PDB entry 8FEG | electron microscopy, 2.54 A resolution | chains B and A of the 6 polymer chains in the assembly

Chain B:
Protein: Kappa-type opioid receptor
Organism: Homo sapiens
UniProt: P41145 (OPRK_HUMAN); numbering as in UniProt (aligned over 54-358)
Chain sequence (308 residues; each row starts with the number of its first residue):
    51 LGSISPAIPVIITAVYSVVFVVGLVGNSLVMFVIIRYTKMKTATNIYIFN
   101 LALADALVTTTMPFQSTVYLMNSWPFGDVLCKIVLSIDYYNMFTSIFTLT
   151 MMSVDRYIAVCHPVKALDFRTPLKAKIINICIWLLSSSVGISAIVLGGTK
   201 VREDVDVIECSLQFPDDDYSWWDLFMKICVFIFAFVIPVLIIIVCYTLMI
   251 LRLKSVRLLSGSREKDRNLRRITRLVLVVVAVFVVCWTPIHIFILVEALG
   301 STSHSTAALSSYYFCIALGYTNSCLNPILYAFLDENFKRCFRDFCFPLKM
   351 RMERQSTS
Disordered / not traced: 51-55, 203-205, 217-219, 340-358
Construct notes: expression tag (51-53); conflict Leu135 (Ile in P41145), Cys324 (Ser in P41145)
UniProt features mapped onto this chain:
  - lipidation: Cys345 (S-palmitoyl cysteine)
Disulfides: Cys131-Cys210
From the paper describing this entry:
  - binding site for Ace-tyr-ala-dty-thr-thr-cys-thr-dpn-XT9 (chain A): Asp138
  - mutagenesis - D138N (8-fold): decreased signaling with Ace-tyr-ala-dty-thr-thr-cys-thr-dpn-XT9 (chain A)
  - mutagenesis - D138N (1,000-fold): decreased signaling in response to U50,488
  - mutagenesis - D138A, D138N: decreased binding to Ace-tyr-ala-dty-thr-thr-cys-thr-dpn-XT9 (chain A)
  - binding site for Ace-tyr-ala-dty-thr-thr-cys-thr-dpn-XT9 (chain A): Gln115, Leu135, Tyr139, Met142, Glu209, Cys210, Val230, Trp287, Ile290, Phe293, Ile294, Glu297, Ser303, His304, Ala308, Leu309, Tyr312, Ile316, Gly319, Tyr320 (from molecular simulation)
  - mutagenesis - K227A, Y312A (4-fold): decreased signaling
  - mutagenesis - E209A, E297A, L309A: increased signaling with Ace-tyr-ala-dty-thr-thr-cys-thr-dpn-XT9 (chain A)
  - mutagenesis - Y312A: abolished signaling
  - mutagenesis - K227A: decreased signaling in response to DNCP-beta-NalA(1)
  - mutagenesis - E209A, E297A, L309A: increased signaling in response to DNCP-beta-NalA(1)
  - mutagenesis - E209A, E297A, L309A: decreased signaling in response to dynorphin

Chain A:
Protein: Ace-tyr-ala-dty-thr-thr-cys-thr-dpn-XT9
Chain sequence (10 residues; row label = number of the first residue in the row; note: 91 numbers in that range are skipped by the numbering (no residue carries them; nothing is unmodelled there)):
     1 XYAYTTCTF
   101 X
Modified residues: ACE (acetyl group) at position 1, XT9 (6beta-amino-17-propyl-5alpha,9alpha,13alpha-4,5-epoxymorphinan-3,14-diol) at position 101; Tyr4 (D-tyrosine; DTY); Phe9 (D-phenylalanine; DPN)
Covalent attachments: covalent link ACE_1-Cys7; covalent link Phe9-XT9_101

Chain B / chain A interface:
Residue-residue contacts (31):
  Gln115(B) - Phe9(A)
  Val118(B) - Thr8(A)
  Val134(B) - Phe9(A)
  Leu135(B) - Phe9(A)
  Asp138(B) - Phe9(A)
  Asp138(B) - XT9_101(A)
  Tyr139(B) - XT9_101(A)
  Met142(B) - XT9_101(A)
  Ile208(B) - Thr8(A)
  Glu209(B) - Thr6(A)  hydrogen bond (side chain-backbone)
  Glu209(B) - Thr8(A)
  Cys210(B) - Thr8(A)
  Cys210(B) - Phe9(A)  hydrogen bond (backbone-backbone)
  Ser211(B) - Thr6(A)
  Val230(B) - XT9_101(A)
  Trp287(B) - XT9_101(A)
  Ile290(B) - XT9_101(A)
  Phe293(B) - Tyr2(A)  hydrophobic
  Ile294(B) - XT9_101(A)
  Glu297(B) - Tyr2(A)
  Thr302(B) - Tyr2(A)
  Thr302(B) - Tyr4(A)
  Ser303(B) - Tyr2(A)  hydrogen bond (backbone-side chain)
  Ser305(B) - Tyr2(A)  hydrogen bond
  Ser305(B) - Tyr4(A)
  Leu309(B) - ACE_1(A)
  Leu309(B) - Tyr2(A)  hydrophobic
  Tyr312(B) - ACE_1(A)
  Tyr312(B) - Cys7(A)  hydrogen bond
  Tyr312(B) - XT9_101(A)
  Tyr320(B) - XT9_101(A)
Interface residues without a listed pair, chain B (29 interface residues in all): Ser123, Lys227, His304, Ala308, Ile316, Gly319
Interface residues without a listed pair, chain A (9 interface residues in all): Thr5

Summary:
Chain B and chain A form an interface of 29 and 9 residues respectively; the contacts include 5 hydrogen
bonds. Among the polar pairs are Glu209(B)-Thr6(A), Ser303(B)-Tyr2(A) and Ser305(B)-Tyr2(A). From the paper: a
binding site for Ace-tyr-ala-dty-thr-thr-cys-thr-dpn-XT9 (chain A) at Asp138(B), Gln115(B) and Leu135(B) among
others; E209A, E297A and L309A of chain B increase signaling with Ace-tyr-ala-dty-thr-thr-cys-thr-dpn-XT9
(chain A); 7 substitutions were tested in all.
Here chain B is Kappa-type opioid receptor (Homo sapiens) and chain A is
Ace-tyr-ala-dty-thr-thr-cys-thr-dpn-XT9. Entry 8FEG (CryoEM structure of Kappa Opioid Receptor bound to a
semi-peptide and Gi1) was determined by electron microscopy.
